PDB entry 6OZC | electron microscopy, 3.79 A resolution | chains L and H of the 18 polymer chains in the assembly

== Chain L ==
Molecule: 2G12 Fab light chain
Organism: Homo sapiens
Notes: antibody fragment or engineered binder
Chain sequence (213 residues; each row starts with the number of its first residue):
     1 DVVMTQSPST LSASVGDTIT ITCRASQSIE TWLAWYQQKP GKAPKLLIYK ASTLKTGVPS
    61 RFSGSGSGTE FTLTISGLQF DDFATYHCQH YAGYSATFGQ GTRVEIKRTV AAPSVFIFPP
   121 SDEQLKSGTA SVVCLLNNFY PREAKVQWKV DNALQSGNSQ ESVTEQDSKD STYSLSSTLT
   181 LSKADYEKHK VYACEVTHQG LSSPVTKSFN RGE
Unresolved in the structure: 1, 107-213
Disulfides: Cys23-Cys88

== Chain H ==
Molecule: 2G12 Fab Heavy chain
Organism: Homo sapiens
Notes: antibody fragment or engineered binder
Chain sequence (224 residues; row label = number of the first residue in the row; a row labelled like 82A-82C holds insertion residues (82A, then the next letters in order)):
     1 EVQLVESGGG LVKAGGSLIL SCGVSNFRIS AHTMNWVRRV PGGGLEWVAS IS
   52A T
    53 SSTYRDYADA VKGRFTVSRD DLEDFVYLQM
82A-82C HKM
    83 RVEDTAIYYC ARKGSDRL
100A-100F SDNDPF
   101 DAWGPGTVVT VSPASTKGPS VFPLAPSSKS TSGGTAALGC LVKDYFPEPV TVSWNSGALT
   161 SGVHTFPAVL QSSGLYSLSS VVTVPSSSLG TQTYICNVNH KPSNTKVDKK VEPK
Unresolved in the structure: 113-214
Disulfides: Cys22-Cys92

== Chain L / chain H interface ==
Pairs across the interface (39):
  Trp32(L) - Asn100C(H)
  Tyr36(L) - Pro100E(H)
  Tyr36(L) - Phe100F(H)  hydrogen bond (side chain-backbone)
  Tyr36(L) - Trp103(H)
  Gln38(L) - Arg39(H)  hydrogen bond
  Gln38(L) - Tyr91(H)
  Lys42(L) - Tyr91(H)
  Ala43(L) - Trp103(H)  hydrophobic
  Ala43(L) - Gly104(H)
  Pro44(L) - Trp103(H)  hydrophobic
  Leu46(L) - Pro100E(H)  hydrophobic
  Tyr49(L) - Pro100E(H)  hydrophobic
  Thr85(L) - Arg39(H)
  His87(L) - Gly43(H)  hydrogen bond (side chain-backbone)
  His87(L) - Gly44(H)
  His87(L) - Leu45(H)
  Gln89(L) - Phe100F(H)
  Tyr91(L) - Asn100C(H)
  Tyr91(L) - Asp100D(H)
  Tyr91(L) - Pro100E(H)
  Ala92(L) - Lys95(H)  hydrogen bond (backbone-side chain)
  Ala92(L) - Asn100C(H)  hydrogen bond (backbone-side chain)
  Gly93(L) - Lys95(H)
  Gly93(L) - Asp100B(H)
  Gly93(L) - Asn100C(H)  hydrogen bond (backbone-side chain)
  Tyr94(L) - Trp47(H)
  Tyr94(L) - Ser50(H)  hydrogen bond (backbone-side chain)
  Tyr94(L) - Ser52(H)
  Tyr94(L) - Tyr56(H)
  Tyr94(L) - Asp58(H)
  Ser95(L) - Trp47(H)
  Ser95(L) - Lys95(H)  hydrogen bond (backbone-side chain)
  Ala96(L) - Trp47(H)
  Phe98(L) - Val37(H)  hydrophobic
  Phe98(L) - Leu45(H)
  Phe98(L) - Glu46(H)
  Phe98(L) - Trp47(H)
  Gly99(L) - Leu45(H)
  Gln100(L) - Gly44(H)
Also at the interface, not in a pair above, chain L (21 interface residues in all): Ala34

== Summary ==
Chain L and chain H form an interface of 21 and 20 residues respectively, with 8 hydrogen bonds. Among the
polar pairs are Tyr36(L)-Phe100F(H), Gln38(L)-Arg39(H) and His87(L)-Gly43(H).
Here chain L is 2G12 Fab light chain and chain H is 2G12 Fab Heavy chain, both from Homo sapiens. Entry 6OZC
(BG505 SOSIP.664 with 2G12 Fab2) was determined by electron microscopy.
